5M5Y - chains A and E of the 17 polymer chains in the assembly; structure by electron microscopy, 4.00 A resolution.

# Chain A
Protein: DNA-directed RNA polymerase I subunit RPA190
From: Saccharomyces cerevisiae
Notes: EC 2.7.7.6
UniProtKB: P10964 (RPA1_YEAST); residues 1-1664 here = UniProt positions 1-1664
Chain sequence (1664 residues; numbered 1 to 1664; the number before each row is that of its first residue):
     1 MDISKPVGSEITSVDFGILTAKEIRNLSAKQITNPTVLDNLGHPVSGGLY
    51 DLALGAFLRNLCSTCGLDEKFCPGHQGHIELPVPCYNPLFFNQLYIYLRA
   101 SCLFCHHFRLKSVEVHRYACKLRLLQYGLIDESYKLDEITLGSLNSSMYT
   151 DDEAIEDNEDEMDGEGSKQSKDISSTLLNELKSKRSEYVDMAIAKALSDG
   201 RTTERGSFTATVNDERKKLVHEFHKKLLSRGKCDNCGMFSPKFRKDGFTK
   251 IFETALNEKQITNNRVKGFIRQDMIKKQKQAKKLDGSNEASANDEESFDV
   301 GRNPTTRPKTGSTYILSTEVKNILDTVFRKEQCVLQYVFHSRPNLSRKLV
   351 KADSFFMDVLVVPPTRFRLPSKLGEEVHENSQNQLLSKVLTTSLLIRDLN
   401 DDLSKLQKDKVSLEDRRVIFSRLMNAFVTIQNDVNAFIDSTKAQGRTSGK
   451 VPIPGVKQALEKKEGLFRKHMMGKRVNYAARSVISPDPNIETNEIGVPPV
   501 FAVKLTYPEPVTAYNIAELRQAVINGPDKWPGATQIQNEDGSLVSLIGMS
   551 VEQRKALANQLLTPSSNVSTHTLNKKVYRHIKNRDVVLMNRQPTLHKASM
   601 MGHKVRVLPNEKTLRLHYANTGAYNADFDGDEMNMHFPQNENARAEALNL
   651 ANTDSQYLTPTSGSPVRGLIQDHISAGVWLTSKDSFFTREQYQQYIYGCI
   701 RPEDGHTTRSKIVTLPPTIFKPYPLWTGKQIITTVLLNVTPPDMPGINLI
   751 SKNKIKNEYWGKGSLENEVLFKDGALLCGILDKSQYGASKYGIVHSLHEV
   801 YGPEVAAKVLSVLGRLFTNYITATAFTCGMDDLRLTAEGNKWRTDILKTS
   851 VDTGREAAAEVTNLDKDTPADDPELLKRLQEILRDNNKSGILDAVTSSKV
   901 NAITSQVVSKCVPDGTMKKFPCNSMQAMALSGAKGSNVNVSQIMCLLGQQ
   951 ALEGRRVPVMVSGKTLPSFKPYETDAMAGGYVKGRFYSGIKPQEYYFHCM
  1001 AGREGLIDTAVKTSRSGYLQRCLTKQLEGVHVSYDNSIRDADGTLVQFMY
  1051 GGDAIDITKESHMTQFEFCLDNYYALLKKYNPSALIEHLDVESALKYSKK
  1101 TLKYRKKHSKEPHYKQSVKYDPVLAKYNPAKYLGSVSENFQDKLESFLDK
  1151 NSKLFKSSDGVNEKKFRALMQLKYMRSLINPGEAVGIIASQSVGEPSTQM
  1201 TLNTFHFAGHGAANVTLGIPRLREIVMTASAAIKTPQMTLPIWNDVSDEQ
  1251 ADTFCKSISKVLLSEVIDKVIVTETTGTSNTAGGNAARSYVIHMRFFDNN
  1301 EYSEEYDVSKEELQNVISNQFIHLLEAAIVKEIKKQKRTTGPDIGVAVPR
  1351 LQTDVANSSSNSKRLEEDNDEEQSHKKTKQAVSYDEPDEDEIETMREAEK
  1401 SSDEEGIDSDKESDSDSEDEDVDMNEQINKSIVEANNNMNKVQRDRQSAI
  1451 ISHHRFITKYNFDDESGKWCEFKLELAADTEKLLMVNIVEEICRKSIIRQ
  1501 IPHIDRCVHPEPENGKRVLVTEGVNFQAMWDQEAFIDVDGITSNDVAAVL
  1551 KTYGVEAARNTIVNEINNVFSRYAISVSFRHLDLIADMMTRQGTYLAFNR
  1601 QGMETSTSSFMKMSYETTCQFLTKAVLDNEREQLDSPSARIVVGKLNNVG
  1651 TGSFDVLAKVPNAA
Unresolved in the structure: 143-171, 271-311, 407-416, 1154-1159, 1206-1213, 1278-1286, 1339-1432, 1664
Ion coordination: Zn2+ site 1: C62, C65, C72, H75; Zn2+ site 2: C102, C105, C233, C236
Curated features (UniProtKB/Swiss-Prot):
  - region: P992 to E1004 (Bridging helix)
  - binding site (Zn(2+)): C62, C65, C72, H75, C102, C105, C233, C236
  - binding site (Mg(2+)): D627, D629, D631
  - modified residue (Phosphoserine): S889, S1636
Reported in the primary citation:
  - conformationally variable residues (order/disorder transition): K1012 to S1016

# Chain E
Protein: DNA-directed RNA polymerases I, II, and III subunit RPABC1
From: Saccharomyces cerevisiae
UniProtKB: P20434 (RPAB1_YEAST); numbering as in UniProt (aligned over 1-215)
Chain sequence (215 residues; numbered 1 to 215; the number before each row is that of its first residue):
     1 MDQENERNISRLWRAFRTVKEMVKDRGYFITQEEVELPLEDFKAKYCDSM
    51 GRPQRKMMSFQANPTEESISKFPDMGSLWVEFCDEPSVGVKTMKTFVIHI
   101 QEKNFQTGIFVYQNNITPSAMKLVPSIPPATIETFNEAALVVNITHHELV
   151 PKHIRLSSDEKRELLKRYRLKESQLPRIQRADPVALYLGLKRGEVVKIIR
   201 KSETSGRYASYRICM
Unresolved in the structure: 1

# Interface between chain A and chain E
Residue-residue contacts - 104 pairs, chain A then chain E:
  G128(A) with E172(E)
  I130(A) with S173(E); R192(E), hydrogen bond (backbone-side chain)
  D131(A) with E172(E); R192(E), hydrogen bond (backbone-side chain); G193(E)
  S133(A) with R192(E), hydrogen bond
  Y134(A) with R192(E)
  K135(A) with R192(E)
  E138(A) with P125(E)
  R201(A) with E172(E), salt bridge
  T209(A) with S173(E)
  T211(A) with S173(E); R177(E); M215(E)
  D214(A) with R177(E), salt bridge
  D1035(A) with R167(E); Y168(E)
  R1039(A) with L170(E)
  D1042(A) with Q174(E), hydrogen bond (backbone-side chain)
  G1043(A) with L170(E); Q174(E), hydrogen bond (backbone-side chain)
  T1044(A) with Q174(E), hydrogen bond (side chain-backbone)
  L1045(A) with L170(E), hydrophobic; Q174(E); P176(E)
  Q1047(A) with R200(E), hydrogen bond; Y208(E), hydrogen bond
  F1048(A) with Y168(E); L175(E), hydrophobic; Y208(E), hydrogen bond (backbone-side chain); S210(E); Y211(E)
  M1049(A) with Y208(E), hydrogen bond (backbone-side chain)
  G1051(A) with T204(E); S205(E), hydrogen bond (backbone-side chain)
  G1052(A) with S205(E); Y208(E)
  D1053(A) with T204(E); S205(E)
  H1113(A) with T145(E); H147(E); E148(E); V150(E), hydrogen bond (side chain-backbone); P151(E); K152(E), hydrogen bond (backbone-side chain)
  Y1114(A) with T145(E); H146(E); K152(E)
  K1115(A) with K152(E)
  Q1116(A) with K152(E)
  V1118(A) with I154(E), hydrophobic; K197(E); I199(E), hydrophobic
  Y1120(A) with R207(E), hydrogen bond (backbone-side chain)
  D1121(A) with R207(E)
  P1122(A) with R207(E)
  E1138(A) with S205(E), hydrogen bond (backbone-backbone)
  N1139(A) with S202(E); T204(E); S205(E); G206(E), hydrogen bond (side chain-backbone)
  Q1527(A) with A138(E); A139(E)
  W1530(A) with A139(E); V141(E), hydrophobic; V142(E), hydrophobic; I144(E), hydrophobic
  D1531(A) with R7(E); R11(E), salt bridge; V141(E)
  E1533(A) with R14(E), salt bridge; V142(E)
  V1538(A) with H147(E), hydrogen bond (backbone-side chain)
  D1539(A) with H146(E); H147(E), hydrogen bond (backbone-side chain); E148(E), hydrogen bond (backbone-backbone)
  G1540(A) with H147(E)
  I1541(A) with H147(E), hydrogen bond (backbone-side chain)
  K1551(A) with P183(E)
  T1552(A) with P183(E)
  Y1553(A) with H147(E); V150(E); V184(E)
  G1554(A) with D182(E)
  V1555(A) with I178(E), hydrophobic; D182(E), hydrogen bond (backbone-side chain); R212(E)
  E1556(A) with P151(E); H153(E), salt bridge; I198(E); R200(E), salt bridge
  A1557(A) with L149(E); V150(E), hydrophobic
  R1559(A) with R200(E)
  N1560(A) with L149(E), hydrogen bond (side chain-backbone); P151(E)
  T1561(A) with L149(E)
  F1579(A) with E203(E)
  R1580(A) with T204(E), hydrogen bond
  D1587(A) with R212(E), salt bridge
  R1591(A) with R177(E)
  Q1592(A) with R177(E)
  G1593(A) with R177(E), hydrogen bond (backbone-backbone)
Other interface residues (no listed pair), chain A (66 interface residues in all): S1037, V1046, R1105, S1137, T1542, L1550, V1563, D1583, T1590
Other interface residues (no listed pair), chain E (53 interface residues in all): K171, Q179, K201, A209

# Overview
66 residues of chain A and 53 residues of chain E are in contact; the contacts include 24 hydrogen bonds and 7
salt bridges. Polar contacts include R201(A)-E172(E), D214(A)-R177(E) and D1531(A)-R11(E). Curated annotation
(UniProt) lists 8 Zn2+-binding residues and 3 Mg2+-binding residues on chain A. From the paper: conformational
variability at K1012(A).
Here chain A is DNA-directed RNA polymerase I subunit RPA190 and chain E is DNA-directed RNA polymerases I,
II, and III subunit RPABC1, both from Saccharomyces cerevisiae. Entry 5M5Y (RNA Polymerase I elongation
complex 2) was determined by electron microscopy (same publication as 5M5X, 5M64 and 5M5W).
